Entry 2ILP (X-ray diffraction, 1.90 A resolution); this record covers chain A.

[Chain A]
Protein: Botulinum neurotoxin A light-chain
Organism: Clostridium botulinum
Notes: EC 3.4.24.69
Reference sequence: Q7B8V4 (Q7B8V4_CLOBO); numbering as in UniProt (aligned over 1-424)
Chain sequence (444 residues; row label = number of the first residue in the row; numbers below 1 keep their minus sign (Met-19 is residue -19)):
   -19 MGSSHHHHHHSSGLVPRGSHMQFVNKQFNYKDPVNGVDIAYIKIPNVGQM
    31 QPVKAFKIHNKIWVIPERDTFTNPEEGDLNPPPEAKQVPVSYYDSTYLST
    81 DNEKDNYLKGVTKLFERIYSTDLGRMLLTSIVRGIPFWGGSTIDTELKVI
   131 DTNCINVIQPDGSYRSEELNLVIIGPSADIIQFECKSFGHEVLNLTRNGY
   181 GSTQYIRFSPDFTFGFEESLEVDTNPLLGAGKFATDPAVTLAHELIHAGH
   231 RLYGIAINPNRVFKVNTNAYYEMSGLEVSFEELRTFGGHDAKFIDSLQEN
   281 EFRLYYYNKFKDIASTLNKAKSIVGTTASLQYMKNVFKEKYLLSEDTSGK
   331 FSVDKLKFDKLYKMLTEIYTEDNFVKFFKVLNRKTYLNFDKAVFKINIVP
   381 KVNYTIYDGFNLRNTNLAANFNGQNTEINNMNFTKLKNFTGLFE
Unresolved in the structure: -19 to -10, 26-28, 63-67, 203-204, 245-256, 420-424
Sequence notes: cloning artifact (-19 to 0); conflict Gln2 (Pro in Q7B8V4)
Ion coordination: Zn2+: His223, His227, Glu262 (together with (2E)-3-(4-chlorophenyl)-N-hydroxyacrylamide)
Ligand contacts: (2E)-3-(4-chlorophenyl)-N-hydroxyacrylamide (GB5): Val70, Ile161, Phe163, Glu164, Phe194, His223, Glu224, His227, Glu262, Arg363, Tyr366, Phe369
From the paper describing this entry:
  - binding site for (2E)-3-(4-chlorophenyl)-N-hydroxyacrylamide: Phe163, Phe194, Glu224, Tyr366, Phe369
  - catalytic residues: Tyr366 (citing earlier work)
  - Zn2+ coordination: Glu262

[Overview]
Bound to chain A: (2E)-3-(4-chlorophenyl)-N-hydroxyacrylamide. His223, His227 and Glu262 coordinate Zn2+. The
paper reports the catalytic residue Tyr366; a binding site for (2E)-3-(4-chlorophenyl)-N-hydroxyacrylamide at
Phe163, Phe194 and Glu224 among others.
Chain A is Botulinum neurotoxin A light-chain (Clostridium botulinum); the structure, Clostridium botulinum
Serotype A Light Chain inhibited by 4-chlorocinnamic hydroxamate, was determined by X-ray diffraction (same
publication as 2IMA, 2IMB and 2IMC).
